Entry 2E56 (X-ray diffraction, 2.00 A resolution); this record covers chain A.

Chain A:
Name: Lymphocyte antigen 96
From: Homo sapiens
UniProtKB: Q9Y6Y9 (LY96_HUMAN); residues 17-160 here = UniProt positions 17-160
Sequence (144 residues; each row starts with the number of its first residue):
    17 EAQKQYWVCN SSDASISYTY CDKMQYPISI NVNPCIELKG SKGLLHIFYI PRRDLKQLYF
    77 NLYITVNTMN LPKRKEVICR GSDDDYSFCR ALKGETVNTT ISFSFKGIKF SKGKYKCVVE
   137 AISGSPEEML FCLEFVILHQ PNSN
Disulfide bonds: C25-C51, C37-C148, C95-C105
Covalently attached groups: N-acetylglucosamine (NAG) linked to N26, N114
Curated features (UniProtKB/Swiss-Prot):
  - region: F119 to G123 (Interaction with lipopolysaccharide)
  - glycosylation (N-linked (GlcNAc...) asparagine): N26, N114
  - natural variant: G56 (R56G: this construct carries the variant)
  - mutagenesis: C95 (C95Y: Abolishes LPS-response)

Overview:
Covalently linked N-acetylglucosamine: at N26 and N114. UniProt lists one mutagenesis site.
Chain A is Lymphocyte antigen 96 (Homo sapiens); the structure, Crystal structure of human MD-2, was
determined by X-ray diffraction together with 2E59 from the same study.
